3NCI - chains A and T of the 3 polymer chains in the assembly; structure by X-ray diffraction, 1.79 A resolution.

# Chain A
Name: DNA polymerase
Organism: Enterobacteria phage RB69
Notes: EC 2.7.7.7; fragment: DNA polymerase
UniProtKB: Q38087 (DPOL_BPR69); residue numbers follow UniProt; this construct covers 1-903
Sequence (903 residues; row label = number of the first residue in the row):
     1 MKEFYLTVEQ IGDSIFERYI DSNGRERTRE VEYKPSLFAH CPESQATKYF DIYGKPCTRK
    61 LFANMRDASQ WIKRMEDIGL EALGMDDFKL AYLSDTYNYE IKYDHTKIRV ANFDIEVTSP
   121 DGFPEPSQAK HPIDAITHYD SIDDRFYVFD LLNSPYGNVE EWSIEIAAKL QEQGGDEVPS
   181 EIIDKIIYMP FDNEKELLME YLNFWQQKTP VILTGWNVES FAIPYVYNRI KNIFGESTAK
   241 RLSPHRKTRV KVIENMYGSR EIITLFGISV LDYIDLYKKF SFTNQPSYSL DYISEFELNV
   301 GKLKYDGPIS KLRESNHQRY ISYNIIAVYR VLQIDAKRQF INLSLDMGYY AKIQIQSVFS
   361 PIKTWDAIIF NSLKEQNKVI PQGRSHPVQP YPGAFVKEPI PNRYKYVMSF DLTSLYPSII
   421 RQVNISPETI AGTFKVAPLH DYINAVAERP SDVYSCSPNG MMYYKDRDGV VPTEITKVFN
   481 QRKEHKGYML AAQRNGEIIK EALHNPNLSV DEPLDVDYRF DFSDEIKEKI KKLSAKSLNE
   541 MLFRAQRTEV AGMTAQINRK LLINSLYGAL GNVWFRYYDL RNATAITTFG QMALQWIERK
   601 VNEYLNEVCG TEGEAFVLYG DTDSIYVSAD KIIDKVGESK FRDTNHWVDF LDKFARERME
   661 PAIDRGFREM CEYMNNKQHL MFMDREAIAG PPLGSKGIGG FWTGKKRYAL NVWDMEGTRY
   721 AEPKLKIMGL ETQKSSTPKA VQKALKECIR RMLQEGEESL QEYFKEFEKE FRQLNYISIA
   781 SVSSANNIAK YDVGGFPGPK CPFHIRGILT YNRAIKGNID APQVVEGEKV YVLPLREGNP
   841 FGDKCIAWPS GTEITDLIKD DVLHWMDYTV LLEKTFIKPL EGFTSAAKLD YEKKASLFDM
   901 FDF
Construct notes: engineered mutation Ala222 (Asp in Q38087), Ala327 (Asp in Q38087)
Swiss-Prot annotation at these positions:
  - region: Thr248 to Thr264 (Beta hairpin), Lys705 to Tyr708 (Binding of DNA in B-conformation), Leu897 to Phe903 (Interaction with the polymerase clamp)
  - binding site (Mg(2+)): Asp114, Glu116, Asp411, Leu412, Asp623
  - binding site (substrate): Ser414 to Tyr416, Arg482, Lys560
  - site: Asp621 (Optimization of metal coordination by the polymerase active site), Lys706 (Optimization of metal coordination by the polymerase active site), Asp714 (Essential for viral replication)
  - mutagenesis: Leu415 (L415A/G: Decreases base selectivity by several hundred fold; L415G/F: Increased misinsertion, increased mismatch extension and inefficient proofreading; L415M: No effect on base selectivity), Leu561 (L561A: No effect on the ability to recognize damaged DNA. Increase in probability of nucleotide incorporation), Ser565 (S565G: Increased incorporation efficiency of correct dNMPs; when associated with A-567), Tyr567 (Y567A: Inserts both dCMP and dAMP opposite 8-oxoG rapidly and with equal efficiency. 100-fold increase of dAMP and dGMP when situated opposite guanidinohydantoin ...), Asp621 (D621A: Drastic decrease in the efficiency of incorporation of dGMP), Lys706 (K706A: Almost complete loss of polymerase activity), Asp714 (D714A: Complete loss of viral replication)
Metal / ion sites: Ca2+ site 1: Asp411, Leu412, Asp623 (together with 2'-deoxycytidine-5'-triphosphate); Ca2+ site 2: Asp411, Asp623 (together with 2'-deoxycytidine-5'-triphosphate); Ca2+ site 3: Asn505, Asn507, Lys531
Small-molecule neighbours: 2'-deoxycytidine-5'-triphosphate (DCP): Asp411, Leu412, Thr413, Ser414, Leu415, Tyr416, Pro417, Arg482, Lys486, Lys560, Asn564, Tyr567, Thr622, Asp623
What the authors report for this chain:
  - binding site for the 18-nt DNA strand (chain T): Glu219, Ile253, Arg260, Phe359, Ser360, Leu561, Ser565, Tyr567, Gly568 to Ala569, Asn572, Lys706, Asn786
  - binding site for the 13-nt DNA strand: Thr622, Lys706
  - contacts within the chain: Leu561-Ser565 (hydrogen bond)
  - binding site for 2'-deoxycytidine-5'-triphosphate: Arg482, Lys560, Asn564
  - conformationally variable residues (domain motion, helix shift): Arg482, Gly496, Lys560, Asn564, Tyr567, Gly568, Val573
  - Ca2+ coordination: Asp411, Asp623

# Chain T
Molecule: 18-nt DNA strand
Sequence (18 nucleotides; numbered 1 to 18; the number before each row is that of its first residue):
     1 TCAGGTAAGC AGTCCGCG

# Interface between chain A and chain T
Residue-residue contacts (48):
  Glu219(A) - DC2(T)  hydrogen bond to the base
  Ile253(A) - DC2(T)  sugar contact
  Glu254(A) - DC2(T)  sugar contact
  Arg260(A) - DC2(T)  salt bridge to the phosphate
  Ile262(A) - DC2(T)  base contact
  Asp275(A) - DA3(T)  hydrogen bond to the base
  Phe359(A) - DA3(T)  sugar contact
  Ser360(A) - DA3(T)  phosphate contact
  Ser360(A) - DG4(T)  hydrogen bond to the phosphate
  Pro361(A) - DA3(T)  phosphate contact
  Pro361(A) - DG4(T)  sugar contact
  Ile362(A) - DG4(T)  hydrogen bond to the phosphate
  Tyr391(A) - DG5(T)  phosphate contact
  Tyr391(A) - DT6(T)  sugar contact
  Pro392(A) - DT6(T)  phosphate contact
  Pro392(A) - DA7(T)  phosphate contact
  Gly393(A) - DT6(T)  hydrogen bond to the phosphate
  Gly393(A) - DA7(T)  hydrogen bond to the phosphate
  Ala394(A) - DA7(T)  sugar contact
  Val396(A) - DA7(T)  phosphate contact
  Val396(A) - DA8(T)  phosphate contact
  Leu561(A) - DG4(T)  base contact
  Asn564(A) - DG4(T)  hydrogen bond to the base
  Ser565(A) - DG4(T)  hydrogen bond to the base
  Tyr567(A) - DG4(T)  base contact
  Tyr567(A) - DG5(T)  sugar contact
  Gly568(A) - DG4(T)  base contact
  Gly568(A) - DG5(T)  sugar contact
  Gly571(A) - DG5(T)  sugar contact
  Asn572(A) - DG4(T)  hydrogen bond to the phosphate
  Asn572(A) - DG5(T)  hydrogen bond to the phosphate
  Lys705(A) - DA8(T)  salt bridge to the phosphate
  Lys705(A) - DG9(T)  sugar contact
  Lys706(A) - DA7(T)  base contact
  Lys706(A) - DA8(T)  sugar contact
  Arg707(A) - DG9(T)  phosphate contact
  Arg707(A) - DC10(T)  salt bridge to the phosphate
  Glu731(A) - DC10(T)  sugar contact
  Ser784(A) - DT1(T)  hydrogen bond to the base
  Asn786(A) - DT1(T)  hydrogen bond to the base
  Pro799(A) - DC14(T)  phosphate contact
  Lys800(A) - DT13(T)  phosphate contact
  Lys800(A) - DC14(T)  hydrogen bond to the phosphate
  Cys801(A) - DT13(T)  sugar contact
  Phe803(A) - DG12(T)  sugar contact
  Gly827(A) - DT1(T)  hydrogen bond to the base
  Lys844(A) - DT13(T)  salt bridge to the phosphate
  Lys874(A) - DG12(T)  salt bridge to the phosphate
Other interface residues (no listed pair), chain A (44 interface residues in all): Lys251, Asn255, Lys363, Pro390, Glu398, Ala569, Lys734, Arg806, Lys878
Other interface residues (no listed pair), chain T (14 interface residues in all): DA11

# Summary
44 residues of chain A and 14 residues of chain T are in contact, with 14 hydrogen bonds and 5 salt bridges.
Among the polar pairs are Glu219(A)-DC2(T), Asp275(A)-DA3(T) and Asn564(A)-DG4(T). From the paper: a binding
site for the 18-nt DNA strand (chain T) at Glu219(A), Ile253(A) and Arg260(A) among others; a binding site for
2'-deoxycytidine-5'-triphosphate at Arg482(A), Lys560(A) and Asn564(A).
Chain A is DNA polymerase (Enterobacteria phage RB69) and chain T is an 18-nt DNA strand; the structure, RB69
DNA Polymerase Ternary Complex with dCTP Opposite dG at 1.8 angstrom resolution, was determined by X-ray
diffraction.
